PDB entry 7YQ5 | electron microscopy, 4.27 A resolution (low resolution: residue-level contacts below are approximate; hydrogen-bond / salt-bridge calls are withheld) | chains B and F of the 5 polymer chains in the assembly

[Chain B]
Molecule: Insulin, isoform 2
From: Homo sapiens
UniProtKB: F8WCM5 (INSR2_HUMAN); residues 3-27 here correspond to UniProt positions 27-51 (UniProt number = residue number + 24)
Sequence (25 residues; each row starts with the number of its first residue):
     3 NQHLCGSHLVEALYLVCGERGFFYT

[Chain F]
Molecule: Isoform Short of Insulin receptor
From: Homo sapiens
Notes: EC 2.7.10.1
UniProtKB: P06213-2 (INSR_HUMAN); residues 1-907 here correspond to UniProt positions 28-934 (UniProt number = residue number + 27)
Sequence (907 residues; numbered 1 to 907; the number before each row is that of its first residue):
     1 HLYPGEVCPGMDIRNNLTRLHELENCSVIEGHLQILLMFKTRPEDFRDLS
    51 FPKLIMITDYLLLFRVYGLESLKDLFPNLTVIRGSRLFFNYALVIFEMVH
   101 LKELGLYNLMNITRGSVRIEKNNELCYLATIDWSRILDSVEDNHIVLNKD
   151 DNEECGDICPGTAKGKTNCPATVINGQFVERCWTHSHCQKVCPTICKSHG
   201 CTAEGLCCHSECLGNCSQPDDPTKCVACRNFYLDGRCVETCPPPYYHFQD
   251 WRCVNFSFCQDLHHKCKNSRRQGCHQYVIHNNKCIPECPSGYTMNSSNLL
   301 CTPCLGPCPKVCHLLEGEKTIDSVTSAQELRGCTVINGSLIINIRGGNNL
   351 AAELEANLGLIEEISGYLKIRRSYALVSLSFFRKLRLIRGETLEIGNYSF
   401 YALDNQNLRQLWDWSKHNLTTTQGKLFFHYNPKLCLSEIHKMEEVSGTKG
   451 RQERNDIALKTNGDKASCENELLKFSYIRTSFDKILLRWEPYWPPDFRDL
   501 LGFMLFYKEAPYQNVTEFDGQDACGSNSWTVVDIDPPLRSNDPKSQNHPG
   551 WLMRGLKPWTQYAIFVKTLVTFSDERRTYGAKSDIIYVQTDATNPSVPLD
   601 PISVSNSSSQIILKWKPPSDPNGNITHYLVFWERQAEDSELFELDYCLKG
   651 LKLPSRTWSPPFESEDSQKHNQSEYEDSAGECCSCPKTDSQILKELEESS
   701 FRKTFEDYLHNVVFVPRPSRKRRSLGDVGNVTVAVPTVAAFPNTSSTSVP
   751 TSPEEHRPFEKVVNKESLVISGLRHFTGYRIELQACNQDTPEERCSVAAY
   801 VSARTMPEAKADDIVGPVTHEIFENNVVHLMWQEPKEPNGLIVLYEVSYR
   851 RYGDEELHLCVSRKHFALERGCRLRGLSPGNYSVRIRATSLAGNGSWTEP
   901 TYFYVTD
Unresolved in the structure: 1-3, 161-167, 654-685, 719-755
Differences from the reference sequence: conflict His144 (Tyr171 in P06213-2), Thr421 (Ile448 in P06213-2), Lys465 (Gln492 in P06213-2)
Disulfides: Cys8-Cys26, Cys126-Cys155, Cys159-Cys182, Cys169-Cys188, Cys192-Cys201, Cys196-Cys207, Cys208-Cys216, Cys212-Cys225, Cys228-Cys237, Cys241-Cys253, Cys259-Cys284, Cys266-Cys274, Cys288-Cys301, Cys304-Cys308, Cys312-Cys333, Cys435-Cys468, Cys647-Cys860, Cys786-Cys795
What the authors report for this chain:
  - mutagenesis - R271A, S323A, T325A, Y477A, K484A, L486A, R488A, W551A, L552A, R554A: decreased signaling in response to A43
  - mutagenesis - F705A: increased signaling in response to A62
  - mutagenesis - R702Y/T704W: decreased signaling in response to A62
  - mutagenesis - F64A, R702Y/T704W: abolished signaling in response to insulin
  - mutagenesis - V99R/V173R/V604R/S802R: decreased signaling

[Chain B / chain F interface]
Residue-residue contacts - 15 pairs, chain B then chain F:
  Asn3(B) - Arg539(F)
  His5(B) - Pro495(F)
  Cys7(B) - Asp496(F)
  Cys7(B) - Phe497(F)
  Cys7(B) - Arg498(F)
  Gly8(B) - Arg498(F)
  Gly8(B) - His710(F)
  Ser9(B) - Phe497(F)
  His10(B) - Phe497(F)
  His10(B) - Arg539(F)
  His10(B) - Asn541(F)
  Phe24(B) - Phe714(F)
  Phe25(B) - Val715(F)
  Phe25(B) - Arg717(F)
  Thr27(B) - Val715(F)
Interface residues without a listed pair, chain B (12 interface residues in all): Val12, Leu15, Tyr26
Interface residues without a listed pair, chain F (12 interface residues in all): Pro716, Pro718

[Overview]
The chain B/chain F interface involves 12 residues from each chain. The paper reports that R271A, S323A and
T325A of chain F, among others, reduce signaling in response to A43; F64A and R702Y/T704W of chain F abolish
signaling in response to insulin; 14 substitutions were tested in all.
Chain B is Insulin, isoform 2 and chain F is Isoform Short of Insulin receptor, both from Homo sapiens; the
structure, human insulin receptor bound with A62 DNA aptamer and insulin, was determined by electron
microscopy together with 7YQ3, 7YQ4, 7YQ6 and 8GUY from the same study.
